6ZYW - chains J and K of the 19 polymer chains in the assembly; structure by electron microscopy, 8.78 A resolution (very low resolution: no residue pairs are listed; an interface is given only as per-side residue counts).

# Chain J
Name: Dynein light chain
Source organism: Tetrahymena thermophila SB210
Reference sequence: Q24DI9 (Q24DI9_TETTS); residue numbers follow UniProt; this construct covers 1-93
Chain sequence (93 residues; each row starts with the number of its first residue):
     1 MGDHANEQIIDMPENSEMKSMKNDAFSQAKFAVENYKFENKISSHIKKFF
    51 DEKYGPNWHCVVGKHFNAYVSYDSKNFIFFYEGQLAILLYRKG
Not modelled in the structure: 1-9

# Chain K
Name: Dynein light chain
Source organism: Tetrahymena thermophila SB210
Reference sequence: Q22R86 (Q22R86_TETTS); residues 1-111 here = UniProt positions 1-111
Chain sequence (111 residues; numbered 1 to 111; the number before each row is that of its first residue):
     1 MASNQQQKEDPKEQQQQYKTFMGARVLWPPECADDILEGAIRETQDALKK
    51 FEIAREGQKIAEHLKKYMDDHFDPYWHVFFGKNFGCQAVHNKNRFIYFYI
   101 EKTAFLMYQTQ
Not modelled in the structure: 1-16

# Interface between chain J and chain K
At this resolution (9 A) residue pairs are not listed: 10 residues of chain J and 10 of chain K lie at the interface.

# Summary
Chain J and chain K each contribute 10 residues to their interface.
Chain J is Dynein light chain and chain K is Dynein light chain, both from Tetrahymena thermophila SB210; the
structure, Outer Dynein Arm-Shulin complex - overall structure (Tetrahymena thermophila), was determined by
electron microscopy, deposited together with 6ZYY and 6ZYX.
